Entry 2WDQ (X-ray diffraction, 2.40 A resolution); this record covers chains A and B of the 4 polymer chains in the assembly.

== Chain A ==
Molecule: Succinate dehydrogenase flavoprotein subunit
From: Escherichia coli
Notes: EC 1.3.5.1, 1.3.99.1
Reference sequence: P0AC41 (DHSA_ECOLI); residues 1-588 here = UniProt positions 1-588
Sequence (588 residues; row label = number of the first residue in the row):
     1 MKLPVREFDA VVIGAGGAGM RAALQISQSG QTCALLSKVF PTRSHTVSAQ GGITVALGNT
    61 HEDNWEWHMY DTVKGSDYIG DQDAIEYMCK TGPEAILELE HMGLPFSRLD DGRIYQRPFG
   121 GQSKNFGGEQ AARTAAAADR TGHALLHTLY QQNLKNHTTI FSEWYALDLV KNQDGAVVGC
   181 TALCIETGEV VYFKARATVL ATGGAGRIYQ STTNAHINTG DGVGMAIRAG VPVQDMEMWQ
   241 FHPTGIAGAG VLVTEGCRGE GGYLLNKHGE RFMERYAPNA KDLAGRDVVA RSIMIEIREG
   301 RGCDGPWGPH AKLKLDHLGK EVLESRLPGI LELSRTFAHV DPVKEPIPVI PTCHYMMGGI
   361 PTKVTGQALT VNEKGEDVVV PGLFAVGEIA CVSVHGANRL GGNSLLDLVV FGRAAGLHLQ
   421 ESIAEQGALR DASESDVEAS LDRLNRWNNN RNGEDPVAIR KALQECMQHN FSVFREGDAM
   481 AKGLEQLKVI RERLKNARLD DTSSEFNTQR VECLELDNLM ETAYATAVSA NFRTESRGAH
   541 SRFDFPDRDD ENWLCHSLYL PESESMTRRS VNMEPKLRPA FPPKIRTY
UniProt features mapped onto this chain:
  - active site: R286 (Proton acceptor)
  - binding site (FAD): G14 to G19, D221, E388, S404, L405
  - binding site (substrate): H242, T254, H354, R399
  - modified residue: H45 (Tele-8alpha-FAD histidine), K267 (N6-acetyllysine)
  - mutagenesis: E186 (E186M: Allows recovery of protein cross-linked to SdhE, SdhA is flavinylated), T187 (T187M: No recovery of protein cross-linked to SdhE, SdhA is flavinylated)
Glycans and other covalent adducts: flavin-adenine dinucleotide (FAD) linked to H45
Metal / ion sites: Na+: M356, G358, E388
Small-molecule neighbours:
  - FAD (flavin-adenine dinucleotide): I13, G14, A15, G16, G17, A18, G19, L36, S37, K38, V39, S44, T46, S48, A49, Q50, G51, G52, W164, Y165, A166, A201, T202, G203, G204, T213, N214, I217, N218, D221, L252, H354, Y355, G387, E388, R399, G402, N403, S404, L405, L408
  - malate like intermediate (TEO): Q50, G51, F119, H242, L252, T254, E255, R286, H354, R399, L400, G401, G402, N403
Reported in the primary citation:
  - Na+ coordination: A390

== Chain B ==
Molecule: Succinate dehydrogenase iron-sulfur subunit
From: Escherichia coli
Notes: EC 1.3.5.1, 1.3.99.1
Reference sequence: P07014 (DHSB_ECOLI); residue numbers follow UniProt; this construct covers 1-238
Sequence (238 residues; each row starts with the number of its first residue):
     1 MRLEFSIYRY NPDVDDAPRM QDYTLEADEG RDMMLLDALI QLKEKDPSLS FRRSCREGVC
    61 GSDGLNMNGK NGLACITPIS ALNQPGKKIV IRPLPGLPVI RDLVVDMGQF YAQYEKIKPY
   121 LLNNGQNPPA REHLQMPEQR EKLDGLYECI LCACCSTSCP SFWWNPDKFI GPAGLLAAYR
   181 FLIDSRDTET DSRLDGLSDA FSVFRCHSIM NCVSVCPKGL NPTRAIGHIK SMLLQRNA
UniProt features mapped onto this chain:
  - binding site ([2Fe-2S] cluster): C55, C60, C75
  - binding site ([4Fe-4S] cluster): C149, C152, C155, C216
  - binding site ([3Fe-4S] cluster): C159, C206, C212
  - binding site (a ubiquinone): W164
Metal / ion sites: 2Fe-2S cluster Fe: C55, C60, D63, C75; 4Fe-4S cluster Fe: C149, C152, C155, C216; 3Fe-4S cluster Fe: C159, C206, C212
Small-molecule neighbours:
  - carboxin (CBE; 2-methyl-N-phenyl-5,6-dihydro-1,4-oxathiine-3-carboxamide): P160, S161, W163, W164, H207, I209
  - 3Fe-4S cluster (F3S): C159, S161, F169, P172, C206, H207, S208, I209, M210, N211, C212, T223, I226
  - 2Fe-2S cluster (FES): L36, R53, S54, C55, R56, G58, V59, C60, G61, S62, D63, L73, C75
  - 4Fe-4S cluster (SF4): F110, C149, I150, L151, C152, A153, C154, C155, A173, L176, C216, P217, K218, L220, P222
Reported in the primary citation:
  - mutagenesis - K230L: decreased catalytic activity on Q1

== Interface between chain A and chain B ==
Residue-residue contacts (112; chain A residue first):
  F40(A) with Y111(B)
  R43(A) with S54(B); C60(B), hydrogen bond (side chain-backbone); G61(B), hydrogen bond (side chain-backbone); S62(B); M107(B); Y111(B), hydrogen bond; I150(B), hydrogen bond (side chain-backbone); L151(B), hydrogen bond (side chain-backbone)
  V47(A) with V59(B); C60(B), hydrophobic
  S48(A) with C55(B); E57(B), hydrogen bond
  L57(A) with R131(B), hydrogen bond (backbone-side chain)
  N59(A) with E132(B), hydrogen bond
  L97(A) with E132(B)
  E100(A) with E132(B); H133(B), hydrogen bond (side chain-backbone); R186(B), salt bridge
  H101(A) with L121(B); P129(B); R131(B), hydrogen bond (side chain-backbone); E132(B); H133(B)
  M102(A) with L121(B)
  G103(A) with L121(B); R180(B), hydrogen bond (backbone-side chain); R186(B), hydrogen bond (backbone-side chain)
  L104(A) with R186(B), hydrogen bond (backbone-side chain)
  P105(A) with R140(B), hydrogen bond (backbone-side chain); L143(B), hydrophobic; Y147(B), hydrophobic; R186(B)
  F106(A) with R140(B), hydrogen bond (backbone-side chain)
  R108(A) with H133(B), hydrogen bond (side chain-backbone); Q135(B); P137(B); R140(B); R186(B)
  L109(A) with P137(B)
  D110(A) with M136(B); P137(B)
  D111(A) with L134(B); M136(B)
  G112(A) with H133(B); L134(B); Q135(B), hydrogen bond (backbone-backbone); M136(B)
  R113(A) with E132(B); L134(B)
  I114(A) with E132(B), hydrogen bond (backbone-side chain)
  A138(A) with Y147(B)
  R140(A) with Y147(B); E148(B)
  H143(A) with Y147(B), hydrogen bond (side chain-backbone); E148(B); C149(B)
  H147(A) with C149(B); L151(B)
  Q151(A) with Y114(B), hydrogen bond; P119(B); Y120(B); F181(B)
  Q152(A) with Y120(B)
  L154(A) with E115(B); P119(B), hydrophobic
  K155(A) with Y120(B); L121(B)
  E163(A) with R52(B), salt bridge
  R207(A) with R56(B)
  T212(A) with R56(B), hydrogen bond (backbone-side chain)
  T213(A) with R56(B)
  N214(A) with R56(B)
  A215(A) with S54(B); C55(B), hydrophobic
  H216(A) with I40(B); R53(B); S54(B), hydrogen bond (backbone-backbone); R56(B)
  I217(A) with S54(B)
  A249(A) with R56(B)
  G250(A) with R56(B)
  V251(A) with E57(B)
  E332(A) with K218(B), salt bridge
  L333(A) with E57(B)
  T336(A) with M34(B)
  F337(A) with M34(B), hydrophobic; R56(B); E57(B)
  V457(A) with E44(B)
  K461(A) with E44(B), salt bridge
  D500(A) with P47(B)
  D501(A) with S48(B); R101(B), salt bridge
  S503(A) with N11(B); R101(B), hydrogen bond
  S504(A) with D13(B)
  E505(A) with P12(B); I100(B); R101(B), hydrogen bond (backbone-side chain)
  F506(A) with S50(B), hydrogen bond (backbone-side chain); R52(B); I100(B), hydrophobic; R101(B); V104(B), hydrophobic
  T508(A) with K43(B), hydrogen bond; S50(B); F51(B)
  Q509(A) with K43(B); P47(B)
  E512(A) with K43(B); R53(B), salt bridge
Other interface residues (no listed pair), chain A (63 interface residues in all): T42, P93, S107, A137, Y150, E186, L252, N507
Other interface residues (no listed pair), chain B (55 interface residues in all): L49, C75, I76, L122, C152

== Summary ==
The interface between chain A and chain B involves 63 residues on one side and 55 on the other; the contacts
include 26 hydrogen bonds and 6 salt bridges. Polar pairs include E100(A)-R186(B), E163(A)-R52(B) and
E332(A)-K218(B). From the paper: K230L of chain B reduces catalytic activity on Q1; Na+ coordination by
A390(A).
Chain A is Succinate dehydrogenase flavoprotein subunit and chain B is Succinate dehydrogenase iron-sulfur
subunit, both from Escherichia coli; the structure, E. coli succinate:quinone oxidoreductase (SQR) with
carboxin bound, was determined by X-ray diffraction together with 2WDR and 2WDV from the same study.
